PDB entry 8U9P | electron microscopy, 3.20 A resolution | chains D and G of the 7 polymer chains in the assembly

# Chain D
Protein: Cell division control protein 48
Source organism: Saccharomyces cerevisiae
Notes: EC 3.6.4.6
Reference sequence: P25694 (CDC48_YEAST); residue numbers follow UniProt; this construct covers 1-835
Sequence (835 residues; row label = number of the first residue in the row):
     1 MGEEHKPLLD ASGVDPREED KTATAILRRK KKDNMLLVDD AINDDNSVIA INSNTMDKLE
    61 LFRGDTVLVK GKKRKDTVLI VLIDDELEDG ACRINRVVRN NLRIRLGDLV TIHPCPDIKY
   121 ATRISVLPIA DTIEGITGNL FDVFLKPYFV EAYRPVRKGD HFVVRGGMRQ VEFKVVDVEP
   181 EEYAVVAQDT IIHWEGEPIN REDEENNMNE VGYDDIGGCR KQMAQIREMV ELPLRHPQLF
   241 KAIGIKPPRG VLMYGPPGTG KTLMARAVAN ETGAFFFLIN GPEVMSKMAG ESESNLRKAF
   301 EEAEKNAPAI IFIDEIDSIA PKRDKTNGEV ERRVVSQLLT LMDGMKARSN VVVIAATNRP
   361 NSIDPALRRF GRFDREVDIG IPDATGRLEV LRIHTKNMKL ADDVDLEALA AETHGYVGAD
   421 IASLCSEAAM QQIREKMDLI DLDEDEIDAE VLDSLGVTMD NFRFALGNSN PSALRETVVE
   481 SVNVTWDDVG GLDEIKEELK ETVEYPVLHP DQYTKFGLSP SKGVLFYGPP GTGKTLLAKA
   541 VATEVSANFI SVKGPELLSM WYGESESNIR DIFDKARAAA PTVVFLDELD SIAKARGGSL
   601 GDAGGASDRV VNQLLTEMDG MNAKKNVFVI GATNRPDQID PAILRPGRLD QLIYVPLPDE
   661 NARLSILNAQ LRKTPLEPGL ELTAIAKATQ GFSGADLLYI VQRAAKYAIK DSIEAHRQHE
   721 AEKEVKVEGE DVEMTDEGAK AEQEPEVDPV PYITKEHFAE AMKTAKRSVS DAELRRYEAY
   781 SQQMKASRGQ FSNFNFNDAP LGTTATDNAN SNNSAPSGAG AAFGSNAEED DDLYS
Unresolved in the structure: 1-210, 440-448, 717-747, 786-835
Metal / ion sites: Mg2+ site 1: Thr262 (together with 08T); Mg2+ site 2: Thr535 (together with 08T)
Residues lining bound ligands:
  - 08T ([[[(2R,3S,4R,5R)-5-(6-aminopurin-9-yl)-3,4-bis(oxidanyl)oxolan-2-yl]methoxy-oxidanyl-phosphoryl]oxy-oxidanyl-phosphoryl]oxy-tris(fluoranyl)beryllium), molecule 1: Asp215, Ile216, Gly217, Pro256, Pro257, Gly258, Thr259, Gly260, Lys261, Thr262, Leu263, Asn358, Val390, Ile393, His394, Gly418, Ala419
  - 08T, molecule 2: Asp343, Arg369, Phe370, Arg372
  - 08T, molecule 3: Asp488, Val489, Gly490, Leu492, Pro529, Pro530, Gly531, Thr532, Gly533, Lys534, Thr535, Leu536, Ile666, Gln670, Gly694, Ala695, Leu698
  - 08T: Asp619, Arg645, Arg648
Swiss-Prot annotation at these positions:
  - binding site (ATP): Pro257 to Leu263, Asn358, His394, Gly531 to Leu536
  - modified residue: Ser472 (Phosphoserine), Ser519 (Phosphoserine), Thr735 (Phosphothreonine), Ser770 (Phosphoserine)
  - cross-link (Glycyl lysine isopeptide (Lys-Gly)): Lys305 (interchain with G-Cter in ubiquitin), Lys322 (interchain with G-Cter in ubiquitin), Lys346 (interchain with G-Cter in ubiquitin), Lys522 (interchain with G-Cter in ubiquitin), Lys539 (interchain with G-Cter in ubiquitin), Lys594 (interchain with G-Cter in ubiquitin), Lys673 (interchain with G-Cter in ubiquitin)
  - mutagenesis: Lys261 (K261A: Moderate reduction in growth rate; K261T: Probable loss of ATP binding. Complete loss of catalytic activity), Glu315 (E315A: Moderate reduction in growth rate; E315D: Severe loss of catalytic activity without affecting cooperativity between the 2 ATP-binding regions. Slight reduction in growth rate ...), Asn358 (N358A: Slight reduction in growth rate. Restores cell growth; when associated with Q-315), Arg369 (R369A: No effect on growth rate. Restores cell growth; when associated with Q-315), Pro471 (P471A/S: Restores cell growth; when associated with Q-315), Arg475 (R475H: Restores cell growth; when associated with Q-315), Lys534 (K534A/T: Severe loss of catalytic activity. Lethal), Glu588 (E588D: Moderate reduction in growth rate; E588Q: Lethal), Arg645 (R645A: Lethal)
From the paper describing this entry:
  - catalytic residues: Glu315, Arg369, Arg372, Glu588, Arg645, Arg648 (citing earlier work)

# Chain G
Protein: Substrate
Source organism: Saccharomyces cerevisiae
Sequence (23 residues; each row starts with the number of its first residue):
     1 AAAAAAAAAA AAAVAVAVAV AAA

# How chain D and chain G interact
Pairs across the interface - 9 pairs, chain D then chain G:
  Met288(D) - Ala6(G)
  Met288(D) - Ala7(G)  hydrophobic
  Met560(D) - Val20(G)  hydrogen bond (backbone-backbone)
  Trp561(D) - Val18(G)
  Trp561(D) - Val20(G)
  Tyr562(D) - Val18(G)
  Tyr562(D) - Val20(G)  hydrophobic
  Asp602(D) - Ala21(G)
  Ala603(D) - Ala21(G)
Also at the interface, not in a pair above, chain D (9 interface residues in all): Lys287, Ala289, Asn327
Also at the interface, not in a pair above, chain G (10 interface residues in all): Ala8, Ala13, Ala17, Ala19, Ala22

# Overview
9 residues of chain D face 10 of chain G across their interface, with 1 hydrogen bond. Its one hydrogen bond,
Met560(D)-Val20(G), is backbone to backbone. Chain D binds 3 copies of compound 08T and 08T. From the paper:
catalytic residues Glu315(D), Arg369(D) and Arg372(D) among others.
Here chain D is Cell division control protein 48 and chain G is Substrate, both from Saccharomyces cerevisiae.
Entry 8U9P (Cdc48-Shp1 unfolding native substrate, Class 2) was determined by electron microscopy (same
publication as 8U7T, 8U8I, 8U9C, 8U9Q, 8U9Z, 8UA0 and 3 further entries).
